5LPD - chains H and I of the 3 polymer chains in the assembly; structure by X-ray diffraction, 1.50 A resolution.

[Chain H]
Molecule: Thrombin heavy chain
From: Homo sapiens
Notes: EC 3.4.21.5
UniProtKB: P00734 (THRB_HUMAN); the construct lacks a stretch of the UniProt sequence and is renumbered around it, so the offset changes along the chain: 16-36 = UniProt 364-384; 37-60 = UniProt 386-409; 61-77 = UniProt 419-435; 78-97 = UniProt 437-456; 7 more segments
Chain sequence (259 residues; row label = number of the first residue in the row; note: 2 numbers in that range are skipped by the numbering (no residue carries them; nothing is unmodelled there); a row labelled like 60A-60I holds insertion residues (60A, then the next letters in order)):
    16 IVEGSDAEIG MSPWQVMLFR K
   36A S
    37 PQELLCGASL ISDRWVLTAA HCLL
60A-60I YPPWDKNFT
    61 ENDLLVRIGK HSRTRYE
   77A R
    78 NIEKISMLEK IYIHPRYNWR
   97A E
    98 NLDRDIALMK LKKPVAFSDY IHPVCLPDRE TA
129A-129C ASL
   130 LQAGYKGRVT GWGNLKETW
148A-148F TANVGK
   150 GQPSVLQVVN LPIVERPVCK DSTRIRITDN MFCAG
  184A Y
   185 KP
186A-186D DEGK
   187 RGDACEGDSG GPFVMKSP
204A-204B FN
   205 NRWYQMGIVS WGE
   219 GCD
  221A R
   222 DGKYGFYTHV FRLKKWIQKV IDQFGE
Unresolved in the structure: 148A-148F, 246-247
Cystine bridges: Cys42-Cys58, Cys168-Cys182, Cys191-Cys220
Metal / ion sites: Na+ site 1: Lys169, Thr172, Phe204A; Na+ site 2: Arg221A, Lys224
Small-molecule neighbours:
  - 71U ((2S)-N-[[2-(aminomethyl)-5-chloranyl-phenyl]methyl]-1-[(2R)-2-azanyl-3-cyclohexyl-propanoyl]pyrrolidine-2-carboxamide): His57, Tyr60A, Trp60D, Glu97A, Asn98, Leu99, Ile174, Asp189, Ala190, Cys191, Glu192, Ser195, Val213, Ser214, Trp215, Gly216, Glu217, Gly219, Cys220, Gly226, Phe227, Tyr228
  - N-acetylglucosamine (NAG; 2-acetamido-2-deoxy-beta-D-glucopyranose): Leu60, Pro60B, Asn60G, Trp96
UniProt features mapped onto this chain:
  - region: Ala183 to Val200 (High affinity receptor-binding region which is also known as the TP508 peptide)
  - active site (Charge relay system): His57, Asp102, Ser195
  - glycosylation: Asn60G (N-linked (GlcNAc...) (complex) asparagine)

[Chain I]
Molecule: Hirudin variant-2
UniProtKB: P09945 (HIRV2_HIRME); residues 517-528 here correspond to UniProt positions 61-72 (UniProt number = residue number - 456)
Chain sequence (12 residues; row label = number of the first residue in the row):
   517 GDFEEIPEEY LQ
Unresolved in the structure: 517
Modified positions: Tyr526 (O-sulfo-L-tyrosine; TYS)
UniProt features mapped onto this chain:
  - region: Asp518 to Gln528 (Interaction with fibrinogen-binding exosite of thrombin)
  - modified residue: Tyr526 (Sulfotyrosine)

[Interface between chain H and chain I]
Pairs across the interface - 22 pairs, chain H then chain I:
  Phe34(H) - Phe519(I)  hydrophobic
  Gln38(H) - Phe519(I)
  Gln38(H) - Ile522(I)
  Gln38(H) - Leu527(I)
  Leu40(H) - Phe519(I)
  Leu65(H) - Ile522(I)  hydrophobic
  Leu65(H) - Tyr526(I)
  Arg67(H) - Ile522(I)
  Arg73(H) - Phe519(I)
  Thr74(H) - Asp518(I)
  Thr74(H) - Phe519(I)
  Thr74(H) - Glu520(I)  hydrogen bond (backbone-backbone)
  Arg75(H) - Glu520(I)
  Tyr76(H) - Glu520(I)  hydrogen bond (backbone-side chain)
  Tyr76(H) - Glu521(I)
  Tyr76(H) - Pro523(I)
  Tyr76(H) - Tyr526(I)
  Glu80(H) - Tyr526(I)
  Lys81(H) - Tyr526(I)
  Ile82(H) - Ile522(I)  hydrophobic
  Ile82(H) - Tyr526(I)
  Met84(H) - Tyr526(I)
Interface residues without a listed pair, chain H (15 interface residues in all): Lys36, Glu39

[In short]
Chain H and chain I form an interface of 15 and 8 residues respectively, with 2 hydrogen bonds. Polar contacts
include Tyr76(H)-Glu520(I) and Thr74(H)-Glu520(I). Chain H binds compound 71U. N-acetylglucosamine is
covalently linked to Asn60G(H). From UniProt: 3 active-site residues on chain H.
Chain H is Thrombin heavy chain (Homo sapiens) and chain I is Hirudin variant-2; the structure, Thrombin in
complex with (S)-1-((R)-2-amino-3-cyclohexylpropanoyl)-N-(2-(aminomethyl)-5-chlorobenzyl)
pyrrolidine-2-carboxamide, was determined by X-ray diffraction together with 6ROT, 6GBW, 5LCE, 5JZY and 5JFD
from the same study.
